7MTG - chains S and 6 of the 60 polymer chains in the assembly; structure by electron microscopy, 2.67 A resolution.

Chain S (and 6):
Protein: Capsid protein VP1
Source organism: Adeno-associated virus 9
Notes: chain 6 of this document is another copy of the same molecule, construct and numbering; everything in this record applies to it too
Reference sequence: Q6JC40 (Q6JC40_9VIRU); residues 219-736 here = UniProt positions 219-736
Sequence (518 residues; row label = number of the first residue in the row):
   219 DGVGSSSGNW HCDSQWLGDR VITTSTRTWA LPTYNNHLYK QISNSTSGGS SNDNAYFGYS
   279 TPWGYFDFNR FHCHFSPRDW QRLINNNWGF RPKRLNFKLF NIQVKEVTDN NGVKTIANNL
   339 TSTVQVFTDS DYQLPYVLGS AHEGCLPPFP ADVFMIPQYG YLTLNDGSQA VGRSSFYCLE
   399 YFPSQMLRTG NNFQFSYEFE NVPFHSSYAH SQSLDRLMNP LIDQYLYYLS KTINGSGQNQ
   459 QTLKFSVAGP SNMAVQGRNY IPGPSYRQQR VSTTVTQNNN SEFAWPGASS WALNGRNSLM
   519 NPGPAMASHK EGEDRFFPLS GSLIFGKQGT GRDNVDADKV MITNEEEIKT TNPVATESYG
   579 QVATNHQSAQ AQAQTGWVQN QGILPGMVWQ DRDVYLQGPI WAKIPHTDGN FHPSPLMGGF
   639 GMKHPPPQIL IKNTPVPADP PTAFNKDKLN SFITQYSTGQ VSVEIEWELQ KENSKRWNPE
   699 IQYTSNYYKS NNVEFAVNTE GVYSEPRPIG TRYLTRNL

How chain S and chain 6 interact:
Pairs across the interface (115):
  Gly220(S) with Arg406(6)
  Val221(S) with Leu338(6); Thr339(6); Arg406(6), hydrogen bond (backbone-side chain)
  Gly222(S) with Arg406(6); Thr407(6); Gly408(6); Asn409(6)
  Ser223(S) with Asp219(6), hydrogen bond (side chain-backbone); Arg406(6), hydrogen bond (backbone-side chain); Asn409(6)
  Ser224(S) with Met404(6), hydrogen bond (side chain-backbone); Arg406(6); Asn409(6), hydrogen bond (backbone-side chain)
  Gly226(S) with Met404(6)
  Asn227(S) with Ser402(6); Gln403(6); Met404(6), hydrogen bond (side chain-backbone)
  Trp228(S) with Gln343(6); Glu398(6), hydrogen bond (side chain-backbone); Phe400(6); Pro401(6); Ser402(6), hydrogen bond (backbone-backbone); Met404(6)
  His229(S) with Pro401(6)
  Cys230(S) with Glu398(6), hydrogen bond (side chain-backbone); Tyr399(6), hydrophobic
  Ser232(S) with Tyr399(6), hydrogen bond
  Ala248(S) with Pro655(6), hydrophobic; Pro658(6), hydrophobic; Leu667(6), hydrophobic
  Pro250(S) with Pro658(6), hydrophobic; Pro659(6)
  Thr251(S) with Thr660(6)
  Tyr252(S) with Thr660(6)
  Ser294(S) with Tyr399(6)
  Asp297(S) with Tyr399(6), hydrogen bond
  Phe318(S) with Met404(6), hydrophobic
  Asn319(S) with Met404(6), hydrogen bond; Arg406(6)
  Ile320(S) with Arg406(6)
  Gln321(S) with Thr339(6), hydrogen bond (side chain-backbone); Ser340(6); Val654(6)
  Lys323(S) with Val654(6); Ile671(6)
  Val325(S) with Asp657(6)
  Val331(S) with Asn328(6)
  Lys332(S) with Asp657(6), salt bridge
  Ile334(S) with Glu324(6); Ala656(6), hydrophobic; Asp657(6)
  Asn336(S) with Thr339(6), hydrogen bond
  Glu361(S) with Lys664(6)
  Gly362(S) with Phe662(6)
  Phe367(S) with Tyr257(6), hydrophobic; Phe394(6), hydrophobic; Cys396(6), hydrophobic
  Pro368(S) with Cys396(6); Glu398(6)
  Ala369(S) with Tyr257(6), hydrophobic; Glu398(6)
  Asp370(S) with Lys666(6), salt bridge
  Val371(S) with Pro653(6), hydrophobic; Lys666(6); Leu667(6), hydrogen bond (backbone-backbone); Phe670(6), hydrophobic
  Met373(S) with Pro658(6), hydrophobic; Pro659(6); Ala661(6); Phe662(6); Asn663(6); Leu667(6), hydrophobic
  Ile374(S) with Phe662(6)
  Pro375(S) with Phe662(6), hydrophobic
  Thr407(S) with Thr339(6); Arg406(6)
  Gly408(S) with Arg406(6)
  Tyr674(S) with Pro655(6), hydrogen bond (side chain-backbone); Ala656(6); Asp657(6), hydrogen bond (side chain-backbone); Pro658(6)
  Thr676(S) with Pro655(6)
  Gln678(S) with Met404(6)
  Tyr705(S) with Val389(6), hydrophobic; Gly390(6), hydrogen bond (backbone-backbone); Arg391(6), hydrogen bond
  Lys707(S) with Asp384(6), salt bridge; Gln387(6); Ala388(6)
  Ser708(S) with Gln387(6); Ala388(6), hydrogen bond (backbone-backbone)
  Asn709(S) with Gln259(6), hydrogen bond (backbone-side chain); Gln387(6), hydrogen bond
  Asn710(S) with Gln259(6), hydrogen bond
  Val711(S) with Phe275(6), hydrophobic; Tyr277(6); Ala388(6), hydrophobic; Ser392(6)
  Ala714(S) with Tyr277(6); Phe394(6), hydrophobic
  Val715(S) with Tyr257(6); Gln259(6); Tyr277(6), hydrophobic; Phe394(6), hydrophobic
  Asn716(S) with Tyr257(6); Lys258(6); Gln259(6)
  Thr717(S) with Lys258(6); Gln259(6)
  Glu718(S) with Leu256(6); Lys258(6)
  Gly719(S) with Leu256(6); Tyr257(6); Lys666(6), hydrogen bond (backbone-side chain)
Other interface residues (no listed pair), chain S (64 interface residues in all): Asp219, Asp231, Thr246, Leu249, Thr333, Leu338, Phe372, Gln376, Asn704, Phe713
Other interface residues (no listed pair), chain 6 (52 interface residues in all): Val221, Thr341, Thr652

Summary:
Chain S and chain 6 form an interface of 64 and 52 residues respectively; the contacts include 24 hydrogen
bonds and 3 salt bridges. Polar contacts include Lys332(S)-Asp657(6), Asp370(S)-Lys666(6) and
Lys707(S)-Asp384(6).
Both chains are Capsid protein VP1 (Adeno-associated virus 9). Entry 7MTG (Structure of the adeno-associated
virus 9 capsid at pH 6.0) was determined by electron microscopy, deposited together with 7MTP, 7MTW, 7MTZ,
7MUA and 7MT0.
